PDB entry 4HKW | X-ray diffraction, 1.65 A resolution | chain A

== Chain A ==
Name: Endo-1,4-beta-xylanase 2
Organism: Trichoderma reesei
Notes: EC 3.2.1.8
UniProtKB: P36217 (XYN2_HYPJE); residues 2-190 here correspond to UniProt positions 34-222 (UniProt number = residue number + 32)
Chain sequence (190 residues; numbered 1 to 190; the number before each row is that of its first residue):
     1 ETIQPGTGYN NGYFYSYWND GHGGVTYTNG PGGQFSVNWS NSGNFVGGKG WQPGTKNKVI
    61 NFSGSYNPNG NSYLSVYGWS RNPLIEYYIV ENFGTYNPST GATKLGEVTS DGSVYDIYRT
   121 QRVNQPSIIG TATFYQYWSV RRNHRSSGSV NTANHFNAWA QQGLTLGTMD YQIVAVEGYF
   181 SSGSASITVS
Sequence notes: expression tag (1)
Modified positions: Glu-1 (pyroglutamic acid; PCA)
Ion coordination: Ca2+: Asn-92, Phe-93
Reported in the primary citation:
  - catalytic residues: Glu-86, Glu-177 (citing earlier work)
  - mutagenesis - E177Q: abolished catalytic activity
  - mutagenesis - N44H: abolished catalytic activity on xylan
  - mutagenesis - W18N/D20N, N44D, N44V, V46L, A175S: decreased catalytic activity on xylan
  - contacts within the chain: Trp-18/Asn-44, Val-46/Glu-177, Val-46/Ala-175
  - mutagenesis - A175V: decreased catalytic activity on PNPX2
  - binding site for 2-amino-2-hydroxymethyl-propane-1,3-diol: Glu-86, Arg-122
  - binding site for beta-D-xylopyranose: Glu-177

== Summary ==
Asn-92 and Phe-93 form the Ca2+ site. The paper reports catalytic residues Glu-86 and Glu-177; W18N/D20N, N44D
and N44V, among others, reduce catalytic activity on xylan; 8 substitutions were tested in all.
Chain A is Endo-1,4-beta-xylanase 2 (Trichoderma reesei); the structure, Crystal Structures of Mutant
Endo-beta-1,4-xylanase II Complexed with Substrate and Products, was determined by X-ray diffraction (same
publication as 6K9X, 4HK8, 4HK9, 4HKL and 4HKO).
